PDB entry 5SBD | X-ray diffraction, 2.25 A resolution | chains B and E of the 6 polymer chains in the assembly

Chain B:
Molecule: Tubulin beta-2B chain
Organism: Bos taurus
Reference sequence: Q6B856 (TBB2B_BOVIN); the author numbering skips numbers that UniProt does not, so the offset changes along the chain: 1-42 = UniProt 1-42; 45-360 = UniProt 43-358; 369-455 = UniProt 359-445
Chain sequence (445 residues; row label = number of the first residue in the row; note: 10 numbers in that range are skipped by the numbering (no residue carries them; nothing is unmodelled there)):
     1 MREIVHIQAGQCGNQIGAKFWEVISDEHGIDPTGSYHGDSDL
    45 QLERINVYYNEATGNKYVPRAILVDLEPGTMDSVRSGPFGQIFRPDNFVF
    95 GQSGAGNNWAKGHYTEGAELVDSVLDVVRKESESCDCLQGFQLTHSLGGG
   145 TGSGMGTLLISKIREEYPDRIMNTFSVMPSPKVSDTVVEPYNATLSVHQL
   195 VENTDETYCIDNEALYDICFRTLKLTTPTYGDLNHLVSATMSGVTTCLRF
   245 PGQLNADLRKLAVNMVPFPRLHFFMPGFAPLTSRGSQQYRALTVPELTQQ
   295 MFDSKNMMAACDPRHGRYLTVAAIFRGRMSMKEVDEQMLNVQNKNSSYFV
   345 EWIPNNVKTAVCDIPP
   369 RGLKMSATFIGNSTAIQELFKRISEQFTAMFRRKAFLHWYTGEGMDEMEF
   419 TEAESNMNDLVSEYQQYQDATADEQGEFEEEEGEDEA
Unresolved in the structure: 278-281, 438-455
Metal / ion sites: Mg2+: Gln-11 (together with GDP); Ca2+ near Glu-113 (its only coordinating residue here)
Ligand contacts: GDP (guanosine-5'-diphosphate): Gly-10, Gln-11, Cys-12, Gln-15, Ile-16, Asp-69, Ala-99, Asn-101, Ser-140, Gly-142, Gly-143, Gly-144, Thr-145, Gly-146, Ser-147, Val-171, Pro-173, Val-177, Asp-179, Glu-183, Asn-206, Leu-209, Tyr-224, Leu-227, Asn-228
Curated features (UniProtKB/Swiss-Prot):
  - motif: Met-1 to Ile-4 (MREI motif)
  - binding site (GTP): Gln-11, Glu-71, Ser-140, Gly-144, Thr-145, Gly-146, Asn-206, Asn-228
  - binding site (Mg(2+)): Glu-71
  - modified residue: Ser-40 (Phosphoserine), Thr-57 (Phosphothreonine), Lys-60 (N6-acetyllysine), Ser-174 (Phosphoserine), Thr-287 (Phosphothreonine), Thr-292 (Phosphothreonine), Arg-320 (Omega-N-methylarginine), Glu-448 (5-glutamyl polyglutamate)
  - cross-link (Glycyl lysine isopeptide (Lys-Gly)): Lys-60 (interchain with G-Cter in ubiquitin), Lys-326 (interchain with G-Cter in ubiquitin)
What the authors report for this chain:
  - binding site for the ligand 5KI: Asn-102, Lys-105, Val-181

Chain E:
Molecule: Stathmin-4
Organism: Rattus norvegicus
Reference sequence: P63043 (STMN4_RAT); residues 5-145 here correspond to UniProt positions 49-189 (UniProt number = residue number + 44)
Chain sequence (143 residues; each row starts with the number of its first residue):
     3 MADMEVIELNKCTSGQSFEVILKPPSFDGVPEFNASLPRRRDPSLEEIQK
    53 KLEAAEERRKYQEAELLKHLAEKREHEREVIQKAIEENNNFIKMAKEKLA
   103 QKMESNKENREAHLAAMLERLQEKDKHAEEVRKNKELKEEASR
Unresolved in the structure: 3-5, 29-43, 142-145
Construct notes: initiating methionine (3); expression tag (4)
Curated features (UniProtKB/Swiss-Prot):
  - modified residue: Ser-46 (Phosphoserine)

Chain B / chain E interface:
Residue-residue contacts (26):
  His-107(B) / Lys-75(E)  hydrogen bond
  Tyr-108(B) / His-78(E)  hydrogen bond
  Tyr-108(B) / Glu-79(E)
  Tyr-108(B) / Val-82(E)  hydrophobic
  Tyr-108(B) / Ile-83(E)
  Leu-152(B) / Glu-79(E)
  Ser-155(B) / Leu-72(E)
  Ser-155(B) / Lys-75(E)
  Ser-155(B) / Arg-76(E)  hydrogen bond
  Lys-156(B) / Arg-76(E)
  Lys-156(B) / Glu-79(E)  salt bridge
  Arg-158(B) / Leu-68(E)
  Glu-159(B) / Leu-69(E)
  Glu-159(B) / Leu-72(E)
  Glu-159(B) / Arg-76(E)  salt bridge
  Pro-162(B) / Glu-65(E)
  Gln-193(B) / Lys-75(E)
  Glu-196(B) / His-71(E)  salt bridge
  Thr-409(B) / Glu-89(E)
  Glu-411(B) / Val-82(E)
  Glu-411(B) / Ala-86(E)
  Gly-412(B) / Val-82(E)
  Gly-412(B) / Lys-85(E)
  Gly-412(B) / Ala-86(E)
  Met-413(B) / Val-82(E)
  Glu-417(B) / His-78(E)  salt bridge
Also at the interface, not in a pair above, chain B (17 interface residues in all): Thr-109, Gly-410

Overview:
17 residues of chain B face 14 of chain E across their interface, with 3 hydrogen bonds and 4 salt bridges.
Polar pairs include Lys-156(B)/Glu-79(E), Glu-159(B)/Arg-76(E) and Glu-196(B)/His-71(E). Ligands of chain B:
GDP. The paper reports a binding site for the ligand 5KI at Asn-102(B), Lys-105(B) and Val-181(B).
Here chain B is Tubulin beta-2B chain (Bos taurus) and chain E is Stathmin-4 (Rattus norvegicus). Entry 5SBD
(Tubulin-maytansinoid-5b-complex) was determined by X-ray diffraction together with 5SB8, 5SB9, 5SBA, 5SBB,
5SBC and 5SBE from the same study.
